PDB entry 8ZA6 | electron microscopy, 3.43 A resolution | chains f and n of the 8 polymer chains in the assembly

[Chain f]
Molecule: T-cell surface glycoprotein CD3 epsilon chain
Organism: Homo sapiens
UniProtKB: P07766 (CD3E_HUMAN); numbering as in UniProt (aligned over 1-207)
Amino-acid sequence (207 residues; row label = number of the first residue in the row):
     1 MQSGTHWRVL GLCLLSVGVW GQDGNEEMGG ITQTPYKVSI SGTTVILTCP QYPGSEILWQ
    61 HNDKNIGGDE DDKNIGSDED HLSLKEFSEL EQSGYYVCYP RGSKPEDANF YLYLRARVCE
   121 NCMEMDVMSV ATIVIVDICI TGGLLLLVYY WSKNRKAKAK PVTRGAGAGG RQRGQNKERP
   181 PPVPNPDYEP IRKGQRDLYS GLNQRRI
Not modelled in the structure: 1-32, 68-73, 157-207
Disulfide bonds: Cys49-Cys98, Cys119-Cys122

[Chain n]
Molecule: CD3
Organism: Homo sapiens
Amino-acid sequence (328 residues; each row starts with the number of its first residue):
     1 MRVALVVLLA FLSPASQKSS NLEGGTKSVT RPTRSSAEIT CDLTVINAFY IHWYLHQEGK
    61 APQRLLYYDV SNSKDVLESG LSPGKYYTHT PRRWSWILIL RNLIENDSGV YYCATWDRGN
   121 PKTHYYKKLF GSGTTLVVTD KQLDADVSPK PTIFLPSIAE TKLQKAGTYL CLLEKFFPDV
   181 IKIHWQEKKS NTILGSQEGN TMKTNDTYMK FSWLTVPEES LDKEHRCIVR HENNKNGVDG
   241 EIIFPPIKTD VITMDPKDNA SKDANDVITM DPKDNWSKDA NDTLLLQLTN TSAYYTYLLL
   301 LLKSVVYFAI ITCCLLRRTA FCCNGEKS
Not modelled in the structure: 1-277, 321-328

[Interface between chain f and chain n]
Pairs across the interface - 6 pairs, chain f then chain n:
  Cys119(f) with Leu288(n), hydrophobic
  Met125(f) with Tyr295(n), hydrophobic
  Val134(f) with Leu302(n), hydrophobic
  Asp137(f) with Lys303(n), salt bridge
  Thr141(f) with Lys303(n)
  Tyr149(f) with Cys314(n)
Other interface residues (no listed pair), chain f (11 interface residues in all): Cys122, Val130, Ile138, Leu145, Leu146
Other interface residues (no listed pair), chain n (8 interface residues in all): Leu299, Val306, Ile310

[Summary]
Chain f and chain n form an interface of 11 and 8 residues respectively, with 1 salt bridge. The salt-bridged
pair is Asp137(f)-Lys303(n).
Here chain f is T-cell surface glycoprotein CD3 epsilon chain and chain n is CD3, both from Homo sapiens.
Entry 8ZA6 (Cryo-EM structure of the gdTCR-CD3 complex) was determined by electron microscopy (same
publication as 8ZA9, 8ZAA, 8ZD4 and 9II6).
